PDB entry 5O09 | electron microscopy, 3.60 A resolution | chains 4B and 4C of the 24 polymer chains in the assembly

[Chain 4B]
Protein: Tubulin BtubB
Organism: Prosthecobacter dejongeii
UniProt: Q8GCC1 (Q8GCC1_9BACT); residues 1-426 here = UniProt positions 1-426
Chain sequence (426 residues; each row starts with the number of its first residue):
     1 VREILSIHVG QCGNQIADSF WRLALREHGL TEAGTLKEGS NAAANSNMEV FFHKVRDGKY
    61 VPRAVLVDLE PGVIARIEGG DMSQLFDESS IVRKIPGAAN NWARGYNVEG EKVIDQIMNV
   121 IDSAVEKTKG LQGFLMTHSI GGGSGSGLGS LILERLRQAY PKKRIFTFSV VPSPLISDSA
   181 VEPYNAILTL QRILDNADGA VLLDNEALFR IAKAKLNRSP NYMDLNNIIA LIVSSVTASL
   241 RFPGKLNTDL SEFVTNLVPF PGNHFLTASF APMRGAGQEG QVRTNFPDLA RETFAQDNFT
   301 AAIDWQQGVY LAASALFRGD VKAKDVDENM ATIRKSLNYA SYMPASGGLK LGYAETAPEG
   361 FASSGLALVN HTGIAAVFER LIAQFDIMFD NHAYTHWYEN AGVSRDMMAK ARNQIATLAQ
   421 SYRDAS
Disordered / not traced: 1, 38-45, 274-280
Small-molecule neighbours:
  - GDP (guanosine-5'-diphosphate), molecule 1: Gly-10, Gln-11, Cys-12, Gln-15, Gly-97, Ala-98, Asn-100, Ser-139, Gly-141, Gly-142, Gly-143, Ser-144, Gly-145, Val-170, Ser-177, Asp-178, Glu-182, Asn-205, Leu-208, Tyr-222, Leu-225, Asn-226, Ile-229
  - GDP, molecule 2: Lys-245, Leu-246, Glu-252

[Chain 4C]
Protein: Bacterial kinesin light chain
Organism: Prosthecobacter vanneervenii
UniProt: A8Y5U5 (A8Y5U5_9BACT); residue numbers follow UniProt; this construct covers 2-239
Chain sequence (238 residues; numbered 2 to 239; the number before each row is that of its first residue):
     2 DTALERQIAS ASRSVEEARR LAYHDPIRVG ALVEQISVLA DLRQKEGDFR KAESLYREAL
    62 FRAQELRKQD PDLLTGIYSL LAHLYDRWGR MDKAAEFYEL ALKISAENGL EESDKVATIK
   122 NNLAMIFKQL RKFERAEGYY CEALETFQRL DGEQSARVAS VYNNLGVLYY SHMDVDRAQV
   182 MHERALAIRQ NLHEGQMDPA DLSQTFINLG AVYKAAGDFQ KAEACVDRAK RIRAAMNG

[Interface between chain 4B and chain 4C]
Residue-residue contacts - 35 pairs, chain 4B then chain 4C:
  Asp-87(4B) / Arg-21(4C)  salt bridge
  Glu-88(4B) / Tyr-24(4C)  hydrogen bond (backbone-side chain)
  Ser-89(4B) / Glu-17(4C)  hydrogen bond (side chain-backbone)
  Ser-89(4B) / Arg-20(4C)
  Ser-89(4B) / Arg-21(4C)  hydrogen bond (side chain-backbone)
  Ser-89(4B) / Tyr-24(4C)  hydrogen bond (backbone-side chain)
  Ser-90(4B) / Tyr-24(4C)  hydrogen bond (backbone-side chain)
  Ile-91(4B) / Tyr-24(4C)  hydrogen bond (backbone-side chain)
  Val-92(4B) / Arg-63(4C)
  Lys-94(4B) / Arg-63(4C)
  Lys-94(4B) / Glu-66(4C)  salt bridge
  Glu-111(4B) / Phe-62(4C)
  Lys-112(4B) / Phe-62(4C)
  Val-113(4B) / Phe-62(4C)
  Ile-114(4B) / Phe-62(4C)
  Asp-115(4B) / Ser-55(4C)
  Asp-115(4B) / Arg-58(4C)  salt bridge
  Asp-115(4B) / Glu-59(4C)
  Asp-115(4B) / Phe-62(4C)
  Gln-116(4B) / Tyr-24(4C)
  Gln-116(4B) / Glu-59(4C)
  Gln-116(4B) / Phe-62(4C)
  Gln-116(4B) / Arg-63(4C)  hydrogen bond
  Asn-119(4B) / Arg-20(4C)  hydrogen bond (backbone-side chain)
  Asn-119(4B) / Lys-52(4C)
  Asn-119(4B) / Ser-55(4C)  hydrogen bond (side chain-backbone)
  Asn-119(4B) / Leu-56(4C)  hydrogen bond (side chain-backbone)
  Asn-119(4B) / Glu-59(4C)
  Val-120(4B) / Arg-20(4C)
  Val-120(4B) / Tyr-24(4C)
  Asp-122(4B) / Lys-52(4C)  salt bridge
  Ser-123(4B) / Glu-17(4C)
  Ser-123(4B) / Arg-20(4C)  hydrogen bond
  Glu-126(4B) / Lys-52(4C)  salt bridge
  Lys-127(4B) / Glu-17(4C)  salt bridge
Other interface residues (no listed pair), chain 4B (23 interface residues in all): Ile-95, Met-118, Arg-155, Gln-158
Other interface residues (no listed pair), chain 4C (16 interface residues in all): His-25, Arg-44, Arg-51, Arg-68

[Overview]
The interface between chain 4B and chain 4C involves 23 residues on one side and 16 on the other; the contacts
include 11 hydrogen bonds and 6 salt bridges. Polar pairs include Asp-87(4B)/Arg-21(4C), Lys-94(4B)/Glu-66(4C)
and Asp-115(4B)/Arg-58(4C). Ligands of chain 4B: GDP.
Here chain 4B is Tubulin BtubB (Prosthecobacter dejongeii) and chain 4C is Bacterial kinesin light chain
(Prosthecobacter vanneervenii). Entry 5O09 (BtubABC mini microtubule) was determined by electron microscopy
(same publication as 5O01).
